PDB entry 3VCF | X-ray diffraction, 2.70 A resolution | chain A

[Chain A]
Molecule: Probable integrase
From: Sulfolobus virus 1
Notes: fragment: C-terminal domain (residues 174-335)
UniProtKB: P20214 (INTG_SSV1); numbering as in UniProt (aligned over 174-335)
Amino-acid sequence (163 residues; each row starts with the number of its first residue):
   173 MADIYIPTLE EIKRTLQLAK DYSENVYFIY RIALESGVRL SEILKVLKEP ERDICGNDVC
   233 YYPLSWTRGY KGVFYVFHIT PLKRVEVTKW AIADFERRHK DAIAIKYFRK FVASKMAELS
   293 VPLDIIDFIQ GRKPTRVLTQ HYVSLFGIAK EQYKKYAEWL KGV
Unresolved in the structure: 173-175
Sequence notes: expression tag (173)
Cystine bridges: Cys227-Cys232

[Summary]
Chain A is Probable integrase (Sulfolobus virus 1); the structure, SSV1 integrase C-terminal catalytic domain
(174-335aa), was determined by X-ray diffraction, deposited together with 4DKS.
